Entry 3SJB (X-ray diffraction, 3.30 A resolution); this record covers chains A and B of the 4 polymer chains in the assembly.

Chain A (and B):
Protein: ATPase GET3
From: Saccharomyces cerevisiae
Notes: EC 3.6.-.-; chain B of this document is another copy of the same molecule, construct and numbering; everything in this record applies to it too
UniProtKB: Q12154 (GET3_YEAST); numbering as in UniProt (aligned over 1-354)
Chain sequence (362 residues; numbered 1 to 362; the number before each row is that of its first residue):
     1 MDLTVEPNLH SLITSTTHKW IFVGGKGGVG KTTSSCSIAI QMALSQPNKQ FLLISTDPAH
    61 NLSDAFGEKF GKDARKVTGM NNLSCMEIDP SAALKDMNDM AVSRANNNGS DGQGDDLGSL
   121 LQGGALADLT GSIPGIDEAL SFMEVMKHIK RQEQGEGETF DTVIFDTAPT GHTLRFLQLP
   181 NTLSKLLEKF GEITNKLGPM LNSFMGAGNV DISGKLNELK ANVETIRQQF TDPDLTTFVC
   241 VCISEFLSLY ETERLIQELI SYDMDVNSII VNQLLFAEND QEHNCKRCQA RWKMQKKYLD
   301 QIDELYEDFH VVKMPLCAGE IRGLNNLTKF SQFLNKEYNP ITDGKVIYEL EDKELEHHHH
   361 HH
Not modelled in the structure: 1-3, 99-126, 179-213, 355-362 (chain B: 1-3, 102-123, 190-216, 355-362)
Differences from the reference sequence: expression tag (355-362)
Swiss-Prot annotation at these positions:
  - active site: Asp-57
  - binding site (ATP): Lys-26 to Thr-33, Glu-245, Asn-272, Pro-315 to Arg-322
  - binding site (Zn(2+)): Cys-285, Cys-288
  - mutagenesis: Gly-30 (G30R: Abolishes ATPase activity, leading to secretion of resident ER proteins), Asp-57 (D57N: Abolishes ATP hydrolysis), Cys-285 (C285S: Prevents dimerization; when associated with S-288), Cys-288 (C288S: Prevents dimerization; when associated with S-285)
Bound ions: Zn2+: Cys-285, Cys-288 (shared with Cys-285(B), Cys-288(B) of chain B)

How chain A and chain B interact:
Residue-residue contacts (27):
  Lys-26(A) with Leu-247(B)
  Gly-27(A) with Phe-246(B); Leu-247(B)
  Glu-245(A) with Glu-245(B); Arg-291(B), salt bridge
  Leu-247(A) with Lys-26(B); Gly-27(B); Leu-247(B); Ser-248(B)
  Ser-248(A) with Leu-247(B)
  Leu-275(A) with Arg-287(B)
  Asp-280(A) with Arg-287(B), salt bridge
  Asn-284(A) with Asn-284(B), hydrogen bond
  Cys-285(A) with Cys-285(B), hydrophobic; Cys-288(B), hydrogen bond
  Arg-287(A) with Leu-275(B); Asp-280(B), salt bridge; Leu-316(B), hydrogen bond (side chain-backbone); Ala-318(B); Glu-351(B), salt bridge
  Cys-288(A) with Cys-285(B), hydrogen bond; Cys-288(B), hydrogen bond
  Arg-291(A) with Glu-245(B), salt bridge; Arg-291(B)
  Leu-316(A) with Arg-287(B), hydrogen bond (backbone-side chain)
  Ala-318(A) with Arg-287(B)
  Glu-351(A) with Arg-287(B), salt bridge
Interface residues without a listed pair, chain A (21 interface residues in all): Phe-246, Tyr-250, Glu-282, Ala-290, Gly-319, Tyr-348
Interface residues without a listed pair, chain B (22 interface residues in all): Tyr-250, Glu-282, Lys-286, Ala-290, Gly-319, Tyr-348

In short:
21 residues of chain A face 22 of chain B across their interface; the contacts include 6 hydrogen bonds and 6
salt bridges. Polar pairs include Glu-245(A)/Arg-291(B), Asp-280(A)/Arg-287(B) and Arg-287(A)/Glu-351(B).
Both chains are ATPase GET3 (Saccharomyces cerevisiae). Entry 3SJB (Crystal structure of S. cerevisiae Get3 in
the open state in complex with Get1 cytosolic domain) was determined by X-ray diffraction, deposited together
with 3SJD, 3SJA and 3SJC.
